6ZYZ - chains B and C of the 4 polymer chains in the assembly; structure by X-ray diffraction, 2.27 A resolution.

[Chain B (and C)]
Name: Borneol dehydrogenase from salvia rosmarinus
From: Salvia rosmarinus
Notes: chain C of this document is another copy of the same molecule, construct and numbering; everything in this record applies to it too
Chain sequence (290 residues; row label = number of the first residue in the row; numbers below 1 keep their minus sign (Met-20 is residue -20)):
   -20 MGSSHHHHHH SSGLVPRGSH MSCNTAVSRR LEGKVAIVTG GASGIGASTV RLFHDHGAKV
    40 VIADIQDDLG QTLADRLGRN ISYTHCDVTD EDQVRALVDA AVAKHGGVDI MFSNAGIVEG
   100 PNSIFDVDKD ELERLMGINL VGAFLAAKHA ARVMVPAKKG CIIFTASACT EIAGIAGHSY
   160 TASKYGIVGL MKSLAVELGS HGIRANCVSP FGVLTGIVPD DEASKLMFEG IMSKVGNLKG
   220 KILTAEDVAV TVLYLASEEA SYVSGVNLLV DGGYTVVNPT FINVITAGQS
Not modelled in the structure: -20 to 7, 266-269 (chain C: -20 to 7, 267-269)
Ligand contacts:
  - NAD (nicotinamide-adenine-dinucleotide): Gly19, Gly20, Ala21, Ser22, Gly23, Ile24, Asp43, Ile44, Gln45, Cys65, Asp66, Val67, Asn93, Ala94, Gly95, Ile96, Val97, Ile117, Thr144, Ala145, Ser146, Tyr159, Lys163, Pro189, Phe190, Gly191, Val192, Thr194
  - pentaerythritol propoxylate (5/4 po/oh) (PXN; (2S)-1-[3-{[(2R)-2-hydroxypropyl]oxy}-2,2-bis({[(2R)-2-hydroxypropyl]oxy}methyl)propoxy]propan-2-ol): Ser172, Val175, Glu176, Ser179
From the paper describing this entry:
  - binding site for NAD: Val97, Phe190, Gly191, Ile196
  - binding site for pentaerythritol propoxylate (5/4 po/oh): Ala155
  - catalytic residues: Ser146, Tyr159, Lys163 (by similarity / conservation)
  - mutagenesis - S146A, Y159A: abolished catalytic activity
  - specificity-determining residues: Val97, Gly99, Gly191
  - mutagenesis - G191F: decreased catalytic activity on exo-1 a

[Chain B / chain C interface]
Residue-residue contacts (69; chain B residue first):
  Arg9(B) - Arg9(C)
  Arg9(B) - Glu238(C)  salt bridge
  Lys171(B) - Val255(C)
  Ala174(B) - Asn216(C)  hydrogen bond (backbone-side chain)
  Val175(B) - Asn216(C)
  Val175(B) - Val255(C)  hydrophobic
  Val175(B) - Val256(C)  hydrophobic
  Gly178(B) - Asn216(C)
  Gly178(B) - Leu217(C)
  Gly178(B) - Lys218(C)  hydrogen bond (backbone-backbone)
  Ser179(B) - Asn216(C)
  Ser179(B) - Lys218(C)
  Gly181(B) - Leu217(C)
  Gly181(B) - Lys218(C)
  Ile182(B) - Leu217(C)
  Arg183(B) - Leu217(C)
  Asn216(B) - Ala174(C)  hydrogen bond (side chain-backbone)
  Asn216(B) - Val175(C)
  Asn216(B) - Gly178(C)
  Asn216(B) - Ser179(C)
  Leu217(B) - Gly178(C)
  Leu217(B) - Gly181(C)
  Leu217(B) - Ile182(C)
  Leu217(B) - Arg183(C)
  Leu217(B) - Ser240(C)
  Leu217(B) - Tyr241(C)
  Lys218(B) - Gly178(C)  hydrogen bond (backbone-backbone)
  Lys218(B) - Ser179(C)
  Lys218(B) - Gly181(C)
  Lys220(B) - Ser240(C)
  Lys220(B) - Tyr241(C)
  Leu222(B) - Tyr241(C)  hydrophobic
  Val229(B) - Glu238(C)
  Thr230(B) - Tyr233(C)  hydrogen bond
  Thr230(B) - Glu238(C)
  Tyr233(B) - Thr230(C)  hydrogen bond
  Tyr233(B) - Tyr233(C)  hydrophobic
  Tyr233(B) - Leu247(C)
  Glu238(B) - Arg9(C)  salt bridge
  Glu238(B) - Val229(C)
  Ser240(B) - Leu217(C)
  Ser240(B) - Lys220(C)  hydrogen bond
  Ser240(B) - Asp226(C)
  Tyr241(B) - Lys220(C)
  Tyr241(B) - Leu222(C)  hydrophobic
  Tyr241(B) - Val249(C)
  Tyr241(B) - Asp250(C)  hydrogen bond (backbone-backbone)
  Tyr241(B) - Gly251(C)  hydrogen bond (backbone-backbone)
  Val242(B) - Leu248(C)
  Ser243(B) - Asp250(C)
  Ser243(B) - Gly251(C)
  Ser243(B) - Gly252(C)  hydrogen bond (backbone-backbone)
  Gly244(B) - Val255(C)
  Val245(B) - Leu247(C)  hydrophobic
  Val245(B) - Leu248(C)
  Leu247(B) - Tyr233(C)
  Leu247(B) - Val245(C)  hydrophobic
  Leu248(B) - Val242(C)
  Leu248(B) - Val245(C)
  Val249(B) - Tyr241(C)
  Asp250(B) - Tyr241(C)  hydrogen bond (backbone-backbone)
  Asp250(B) - Ser243(C)
  Gly251(B) - Tyr241(C)  hydrogen bond (backbone-backbone)
  Gly251(B) - Ser243(C)
  Gly252(B) - Ser243(C)  hydrogen bond (backbone-backbone)
  Val255(B) - Lys171(C)
  Val255(B) - Val175(C)  hydrophobic
  Val255(B) - Gly244(C)
  Val256(B) - Val175(C)  hydrophobic
Interface residues without a listed pair, chain B (36 interface residues in all): Phe190, Gly215, Ile221, Asp226
Interface residues without a listed pair, chain C (35 interface residues in all): Phe190, Gly215

[In short]
36 residues of chain B face 35 of chain C across their interface; the contacts include 13 hydrogen bonds and 2
salt bridges. Among the polar pairs are Arg9(B)-Glu238(C), Ala174(B)-Asn216(C) and Thr230(B)-Tyr233(C). The
paper reports catalytic residues Ser146(B), Tyr159(B) and Lys163(B); S146A and Y159A of chain B abolish
catalytic activity.
Both chains are Borneol dehydrogenase from salvia rosmarinus (Salvia rosmarinus). Entry 6ZYZ (Structure of the
borneol dehydrogenases of Salvia rosmarinus with NAD+) was determined by X-ray diffraction, deposited together
with 6ZZ0 and 6ZZT.
